Entry 3RRT (X-ray diffraction, 3.20 A resolution); this record covers chains B and D of the 6 polymer chains in the assembly.

Chain B (and D):
Molecule: Fusion glycoprotein F0
Organism: Human respiratory syncytial virus
Notes: chain D of this document is another copy of the same molecule, construct and numbering; everything in this record applies to it too
UniProtKB: Q84850 (Q84850_HRSV); residue numbers follow UniProt; this construct covers 147-513
Chain sequence (374 residues; each row starts with the number of its first residue):
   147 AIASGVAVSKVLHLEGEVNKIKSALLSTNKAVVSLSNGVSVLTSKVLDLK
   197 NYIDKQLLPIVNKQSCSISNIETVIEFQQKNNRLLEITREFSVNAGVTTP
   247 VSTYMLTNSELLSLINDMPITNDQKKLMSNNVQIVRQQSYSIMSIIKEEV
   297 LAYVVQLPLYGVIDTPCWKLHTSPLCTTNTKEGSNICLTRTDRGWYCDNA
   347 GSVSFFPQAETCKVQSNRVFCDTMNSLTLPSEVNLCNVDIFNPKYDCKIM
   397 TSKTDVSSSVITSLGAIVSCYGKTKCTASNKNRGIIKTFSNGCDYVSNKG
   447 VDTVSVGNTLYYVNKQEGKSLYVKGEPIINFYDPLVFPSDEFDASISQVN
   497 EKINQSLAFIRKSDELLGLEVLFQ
Disordered / not traced: 147-149, 323-331, 515-520 (chain D: 147-148, 323-331, 518-520)
Sequence notes: expression tag (514-520)
Disulfides: C313-C343, C322-C333, C358-C367, C382-C393, C416-C422

Chain B / chain D interface:
Residue-residue contacts - 139 pairs, chain B then chain D:
  G151(B) with S150(D); V154(D)
  V152(B) with A153(D), hydrophobic; V154(D); V157(D), hydrophobic
  K156(B) with E161(D), salt bridge
  V157(B) with V157(D), hydrophobic
  L160(B) with L160(D); E161(D)
  V164(B) with V164(D), hydrophobic
  I167(B) with I167(D), hydrophobic
  K168(B) with L513(D), hydrogen bond (side chain-backbone)
  A170(B) with L171(D), hydrophobic
  L171(B) with L171(D)
  L172(B) with D510(D); L513(D), hydrophobic
  T174(B) with L171(D); N175(D), hydrogen bond
  N175(B) with I506(D); S509(D), hydrogen bond; D510(D), hydrogen bond
  V178(B) with V178(D), hydrophobic; I506(D), hydrophobic
  V179(B) with L503(D), hydrophobic; I506(D), hydrophobic
  S182(B) with I499(D); L503(D)
  V185(B) with I499(D), hydrophobic
  S186(B) with I499(D)
  L188(B) with L188(D), hydrophobic; T189(D)
  T189(B) with I492(D); V495(D); N496(D)
  V192(B) with V192(D), hydrophobic
  K196(B) with F483(D); S485(D), hydrogen bond; F488(D); D489(D), salt bridge
  Y198(B) with L204(D)
  I199(B) with I199(D), hydrophobic
  D200(B) with F483(D); S485(D)
  L203(B) with L203(D), hydrophobic
  L204(B) with L481(D); F483(D)
  N208(B) with Y478(D); P480(D); L481(D), hydrogen bond (side chain-backbone)
  Q210(B) with V207(D), hydrogen bond (side chain-backbone); Q210(D); S211(D), hydrogen bond; I214(D)
  S211(B) with Y478(D)
  C212(B) with Y478(D)
  S213(B) with I214(D); E218(D), hydrogen bond
  S215(B) with N476(D)
  I217(B) with I217(D), hydrophobic; I221(D), hydrophobic
  T219(B) with I474(D); N476(D), hydrogen bond
  E222(B) with I474(D)
  K226(B) with I474(D)
  R229(B) with V469(D)
  R235(B) with E232(D), salt bridge; R235(D); Y250(D)
  S238(B) with S248(D); T249(D), hydrogen bond (backbone-backbone); Y250(D)
  V239(B) with E236(D); P246(D); S248(D)
  N240(B) with P246(D)
  A241(B) with P246(D); Q279(D); R282(D); Q283(D)
  V243(B) with Q279(D)
  E256(B) with V469(D)
  S259(B) with K465(D)
  L260(B) with K465(D); L467(D), hydrophobic
  D263(B) with K465(D)
  P265(B) with Y458(D)
  Q302(B) with K461(D)
  L305(B) with Y458(D), hydrophobic; Q462(D)
  G307(B) with T455(D); L456(D), hydrogen bond (backbone-backbone)
  V308(B) with T455(D)
  N345(B) with T455(D); Y457(D)
  A346(B) with T420(D); V452(D); G453(D); T455(D)
  S348(B) with V402(D); S403(D), hydrogen bond (side chain-backbone)
  S372(B) with R339(D), hydrogen bond (backbone-side chain)
  T374(B) with V402(D); S404(D), hydrogen bond
  L375(B) with V402(D)
  P376(B) with S398(D); T400(D); V402(D)
  E378(B) with T400(D), hydrogen bond
  P389(B) with K399(D), hydrogen bond (backbone-side chain)
  K390(B) with K399(D)
  D392(B) with K399(D), salt bridge
  L481(B) with Y198(D); Q202(D); L203(D), hydrophobic; I206(D), hydrophobic
  V482(B) with Y198(D), hydrogen bond (backbone-side chain)
  F483(B) with Y198(D)
  F488(B) with K191(D)
  S491(B) with V187(D); K191(D)
  V495(B) with G184(D); V187(D), hydrophobic; L188(D)
  K498(B) with S180(D); G184(D)
  Q501(B) with S180(D), hydrogen bond
  S502(B) with A177(D), hydrogen bond (side chain-backbone); S180(D)
  F505(B) with S173(D); K176(D); A177(D), hydrophobic; S180(D)
  I506(B) with A177(D), hydrophobic
  S509(B) with A170(D), hydrogen bond (side chain-backbone); S173(D); T174(D), hydrogen bond
  L512(B) with K166(D); S169(D); A170(D)
Other interface residues (no listed pair), chain B (99 interface residues in all): E163, L181, L193, L195, K201, I206, V207, I214, V220, F223, T234, I266, T369, M370, L373, Y391, P484, I492, Q494, I499, K508, L513
Other interface residues (no listed pair), chain D (99 interface residues in all): K168, L181, S182, V185, L195, K196, Q225, M396, T397, D401, N454, G464, V482, S502

In short:
The chain B/chain D interface involves 99 residues from each chain; the contacts include 22 hydrogen bonds and
4 salt bridges. Among the polar pairs are K156(B)-E161(D), K196(B)-D489(D) and R235(B)-E232(D).
Chain B and chain D are both Fusion glycoprotein F0 (Human respiratory syncytial virus); the structure,
Structure of the RSV F protein in the post-fusion conformation, was determined by X-ray diffraction together
with 3RRR from the same study.
